1T7C - chains A and B; structure by X-ray diffraction, 1.85 A resolution.

[Chain A]
Protein: Chymotrypsin A
Organism: Bos taurus
Notes: EC 3.4.21.1
Reference sequence: P00766 (CTRA_BOVIN); residues 1-245 here = UniProt positions 1-245
Sequence (245 residues; numbered 1 to 245; the number before each row is that of its first residue):
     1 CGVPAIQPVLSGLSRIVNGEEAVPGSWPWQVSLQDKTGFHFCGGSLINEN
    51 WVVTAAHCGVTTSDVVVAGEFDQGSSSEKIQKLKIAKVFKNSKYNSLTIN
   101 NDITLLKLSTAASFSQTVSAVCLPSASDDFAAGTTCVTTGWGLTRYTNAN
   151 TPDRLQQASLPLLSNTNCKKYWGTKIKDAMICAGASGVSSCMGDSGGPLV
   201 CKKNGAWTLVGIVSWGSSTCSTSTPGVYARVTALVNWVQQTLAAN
Disordered / not traced: 12-15, 147-148
Disulfide bonds: C1-C122, C42-C58, C136-C201, C168-C182, C191-C220
UniProt features mapped onto this chain:
  - active site (Charge relay system): H57, D102, S195

[Chain B]
Protein: Pancreatic trypsin inhibitor
Organism: Bos taurus
Reference sequence: P00974 (BPT1_BOVIN); residues 1-58 here correspond to UniProt positions 36-93 (UniProt number = residue number + 35)
Sequence (58 residues; numbered 1 to 58; the number before each row is that of its first residue):
     1 RPDFCLEPPYTGPCEARIIRYFYNAKAGLCQTFVYGGCRAKRNNFKSAED
    51 CLRTCGGA
Differences from the reference sequence: engineered mutation E15 (Lys50 in P00974), L52 (Met87 in P00974)
Disulfide bonds: C5-C55, C14-C38, C30-C51

[How chain A and chain B interact]
Pairs across the interface (38):
  F39(A) - R17(B)
  F39(A) - I19(B)  hydrophobic
  H40(A) - R17(B)  hydrogen bond (backbone-side chain)
  F41(A) - A16(B)
  F41(A) - R17(B)  hydrogen bond (backbone-backbone)
  C42(A) - A16(B)  hydrophobic
  H57(A) - C14(B)
  H57(A) - E15(B)
  H57(A) - A16(B)
  H57(A) - I18(B)
  H57(A) - G36(B)
  H57(A) - G37(B)
  C58(A) - I18(B)
  L97(A) - R39(B)  hydrogen bond (backbone-side chain)
  I99(A) - C14(B)  hydrophobic
  I99(A) - C38(B)  hydrophobic
  N150(A) - R17(B)  hydrogen bond
  T151(A) - R17(B)
  S190(A) - E15(B)  hydrogen bond
  C191(A) - E15(B)  hydrogen bond (backbone-side chain)
  M192(A) - T11(B)
  M192(A) - C14(B)
  M192(A) - E15(B)
  M192(A) - A16(B)
  M192(A) - V34(B)  hydrophobic
  G193(A) - E15(B)  hydrogen bond (backbone-backbone)
  G193(A) - A16(B)
  D194(A) - E15(B)  hydrogen bond (backbone-backbone)
  S195(A) - E15(B)  hydrogen bond (side chain-backbone)
  S195(A) - A16(B)  hydrogen bond (side chain-backbone)
  V213(A) - E15(B)
  S214(A) - C14(B)
  S214(A) - E15(B)  hydrogen bond (backbone-backbone)
  W215(A) - P13(B)
  W215(A) - C14(B)  hydrophobic
  W215(A) - E15(B)  hydrogen bond (backbone-side chain)
  G216(A) - P13(B)  hydrogen bond (backbone-backbone)
  G216(A) - E15(B)
Also at the interface, not in a pair above, chain A (23 interface residues in all): Y94, S218, V227
Also at the interface, not in a pair above, chain B (14 interface residues in all): G12

[Summary]
Chain A and chain B form an interface of 23 and 14 residues respectively, with 13 hydrogen bonds. Polar pairs
include H40(A)-R17(B), L97(A)-R39(B) and N150(A)-R17(B). UniProt lists 3 active-site residues on chain A.
Chain A is Chymotrypsin A and chain B is Pancreatic trypsin inhibitor, both from Bos taurus; the structure,
Crystal structure of the P1 glu bpti mutant- bovine chymotrypsin complex, was determined by X-ray diffraction
(same publication as 1T8L, 1T8M, 1T8N and 1T8O).
